1LXG - chains A and B; structure by solution NMR.

Chain A:
Name: Long neurotoxin 1
Source organism: Naja kaouthia
UniProtKB: P01391 (NXL1_NAJKA); residues 1-71 here = UniProt positions 1-71
Sequence (71 residues; each row starts with the number of its first residue):
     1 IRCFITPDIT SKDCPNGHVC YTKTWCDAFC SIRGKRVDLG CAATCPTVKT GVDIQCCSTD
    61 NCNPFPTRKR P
Disulfide bonds: C3-C20, C14-C41, C26-C30, C45-C56, C57-C62
Curated features (UniProtKB/Swiss-Prot):
  - site: K23 (Binds to Torpedo AChR), W25 (Binds to both neuronal alpha-7/CHRNA7 and Torpedo AChRs), D27 (Binds to both neuronal alpha-7/CHRNA7 and Torpedo AChRs), A28 (Binds to alpha-7/CHRNA7 AChR), F29 (Binds to both neuronal alpha-7/CHRNA7 and Torpedo AChRs), R33 (Binds to both neuronal alpha-7/CHRNA7 and Torpedo AChRs), K35 (Binds to alpha-7/CHRNA7 AChR), R36 (Binds to both neuronal alpha-7/CHRNA7 and Torpedo AChRs, may be important for inhibition of GABA(A) receptors), K49 (Binds to Torpedo AChR), F65 (Binds to both neuronal alpha-7/CHRNA7 and Torpedo AChRs)

Chain B:
Name: Acetylcholine receptor protein, alpha chain
Source organism: Torpedo californica
UniProtKB: P02710 (ACHA_TORCA); residues 181-198 here correspond to UniProt positions 205-222 (UniProt number = residue number + 24)
Sequence (19 residues; numbered 181 to 199; the number before each row is that of its first residue):
   181 YRGWKHWVYY TCCPDTPYX
Not modelled in the structure: 199
Disulfide bonds: C192-C193
Modified positions: HSL (homoserine lactone) at position 199
Sequence notes: cloning artifact (199)

Chain A / chain B interface:
Pairs across the interface (21):
  P7(A) - Y189(B)
  D8(A) - Y189(B)
  I9(A) - P194(B)
  I9(A) - D195(B)
  I9(A) - T196(B)
  T10(A) - V188(B)
  T10(A) - Y189(B)
  T10(A) - Y190(B)
  T10(A) - T191(B)
  T10(A) - C193(B)
  I32(A) - Y189(B)
  R33(A) - W187(B)
  R33(A) - Y189(B)
  R33(A) - T196(B)
  G34(A) - Y189(B)
  K35(A) - Y189(B)
  R36(A) - Y190(B)
  R68(A) - Y190(B)
  R68(A) - T191(B)
  K69(A) - Y190(B)
  K69(A) - T191(B)
Other interface residues (no listed pair), chain A (12 interface residues in all): S11
Other interface residues (no listed pair), chain B (10 interface residues in all): C192

In short:
Chain A and chain B form an interface of 12 and 10 residues respectively.
Here chain A is Long neurotoxin 1 (Naja kaouthia) and chain B is Acetylcholine receptor protein, alpha chain
(Torpedo californica). Entry 1LXG (Solution structure of alpha-cobratoxin complexed with a cognate peptide
(structure ensemble)) was determined by solution NMR together with 1LXH from the same study.
